Entry 8E0N (X-ray diffraction, 3.00 A resolution); this record covers chains A and C of the 3 polymer chains in the assembly.

Chain A (and C):
Molecule: BGL18
Source organism: synthetic construct
Notes: chain C of this document is another copy of the same molecule, construct and numbering; everything in this record applies to it too
Sequence (174 residues; row label = number of the first residue in the row; numbers below 1 keep their minus sign (Glu-2 is residue -2)):
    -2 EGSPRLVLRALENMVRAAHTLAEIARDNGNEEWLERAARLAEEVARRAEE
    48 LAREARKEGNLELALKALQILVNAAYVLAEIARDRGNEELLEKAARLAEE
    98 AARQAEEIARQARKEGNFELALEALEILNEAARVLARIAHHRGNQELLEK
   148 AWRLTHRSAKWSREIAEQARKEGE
Disordered / not traced: -2 to -1, 171 (chain C: fully traced)
From the paper describing this entry:
  - self-association interface (contacts with another copy of this molecule); pairs are residue here / residue on that copy: Asn10-Asn126 (backbone contact), Asn10, Thr152, Ser155

Interface between chain A and chain C:
Pairs across the interface (48):
  Leu119(A) with Leu3(C), hydrophobic; Arg6(C); Ala7(C), hydrophobic; Asn10(C), hydrogen bond (backbone-side chain)
  Glu120(A) with Arg6(C)
  Leu122(A) with Asn10(C)
  Glu123(A) with Arg6(C), salt bridge; Asn10(C); Arg13(C), salt bridge
  Asn126(A) with Asn10(C); Arg13(C); Ala14(C); Thr17(C)
  Arg130(A) with Arg13(C); His16(C), hydrogen bond; Thr17(C), hydrogen bond; Glu20(C), salt bridge
  Ala133(A) with Ile21(C), hydrophobic
  Arg134(A) with Glu20(C), salt bridge
  His137(A) with Asp24(C), hydrogen bond (side chain-backbone); Asn25(C), hydrogen bond
  Leu145(A) with Ile21(C), hydrophobic; Asn25(C)
  Trp149(A) with Leu18(C); Ile21(C); Trp30(C); Arg33(C)
  Thr152(A) with Ala14(C); Thr17(C); Leu18(C)
  His153(A) with Leu18(C); Arg33(C)
  Ala156(A) with Met11(C); Ala14(C), hydrophobic; Leu37(C), hydrophobic
  Ser159(A) with Ala7(C); Asn10(C), hydrogen bond
  Arg160(A) with Met11(C); Glu40(C), salt bridge; Arg44(C)
  Ala163(A) with Val4(C); Ala7(C), hydrophobic
  Glu164(A) with Arg44(C), salt bridge
  Ala166(A) with Gly-1(C); Ser0(C), hydrogen bond (backbone-backbone); Leu3(C), hydrophobic; Val4(C)
  Arg167(A) with Val4(C)
Also at the interface, not in a pair above, chain A (27 interface residues in all): Phe115, Glu116, Gln142, Ala148, Ser155, Lys168, Glu169
Also at the interface, not in a pair above, chain C (24 interface residues in all): Glu-2, Pro1

Overview:
Chain A and chain C form an interface of 27 and 24 residues respectively; the contacts include 7 hydrogen
bonds and 6 salt bridges. Among the polar pairs are Glu123(A)-Arg6(C), Glu123(A)-Arg13(C) and
Arg130(A)-Glu20(C). From the paper: a self-association interface involving Asn10(A), Thr152(A) and Ser155(A).
Both chains are BGL18 (synthetic construct). Entry 8E0N (Homotrimeric variant of tcTRP9, BGL18) was determined
by X-ray diffraction, deposited together with 8E0L, 8E0M, 8E0O and 8E12.
